PDB entry 6CXC | electron microscopy, 3.90 A resolution | chains X and Y of the 12 polymer chains in the assembly

# Chain X
Molecule: R4.C6 Fab Heavy Chain
From: Mus musculus
Notes: antibody fragment or engineered binder
Sequence (118 residues; row label = number of the first residue in the row; numbers below 1 keep their minus sign (Met-3 is residue -3)):
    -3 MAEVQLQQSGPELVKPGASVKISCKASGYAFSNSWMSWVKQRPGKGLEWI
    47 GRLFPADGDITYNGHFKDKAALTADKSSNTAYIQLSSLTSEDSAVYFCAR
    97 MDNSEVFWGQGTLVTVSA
Disordered / not traced: -3 to 0
Cystine bridges: Cys20-Cys94

# Chain Y
Molecule: R4.C6 Fab Light Chain
From: Mus musculus
Notes: antibody fragment or engineered binder
Sequence (122 residues; row label = number of the first residue in the row):
   113 MADILLTQSQKFMSTSVGDRVSITCKASQNVRTGVSWYQRKPGQSPKALI
   163 YLASNRHTGVPDRFTGRGSGTDFTLTISEVQSEDLADYFCLQHWTVPYTF
   213 GGGTKLEIKRTAAAPSRANSFK
Disordered / not traced: 113-114, 223-234

# How chain X and chain Y interact
Residue-residue contacts (18; chain X residue first):
  Val35(X) with Phe212(Y), hydrophobic
  Gln37(X) with Arg152(Y)
  Leu43(X) with Arg152(Y); Phe201(Y), hydrophobic; Phe212(Y)
  Glu44(X) with Phe212(Y)
  Trp45(X) with Val208(Y), hydrophobic; Pro209(Y), hydrophobic; Tyr210(Y); Phe212(Y)
  Arg48(X) with Val208(Y)
  Met97(X) with His205(Y)
  Asn99(X) with Tyr163(Y); His169(Y)
  Val102(X) with Ala160(Y), hydrophobic
  Trp104(X) with Tyr150(Y), hydrophobic; Ser157(Y); Pro158(Y), hydrogen bond (side chain-backbone)
Other interface residues (no listed pair), chain Y (15 interface residues in all): Lys159, Leu203

# Overview
Chain X and chain Y form an interface of 10 and 15 residues respectively, with 1 hydrogen bond. The
hydrogen-bonded pair is Trp104(X)-Pro158(Y).
Chain X is R4.C6 Fab Heavy Chain and chain Y is R4.C6 Fab Light Chain, both from Mus musculus; the structure,
3.9A Cryo-EM structure of murine antibody bound at a novel epitope of respiratory syncytial virus fusion ...,
was determined by electron microscopy.
